PDB entry 6Z6P | electron microscopy, 4.43 A resolution (low resolution: residue-level contacts below are approximate; hydrogen-bond / salt-bridge calls are withheld) | chains G and J of the 14 polymer chains in the assembly

Chain G:
Name: Histone H2A type 1
Source organism: Xenopus laevis
UniProtKB: P06897 (H2A1_XENLA); residues 14-118 here correspond to UniProt positions 15-119 (UniProt number = residue number + 1)
Amino-acid sequence (105 residues; each row starts with the number of its first residue):
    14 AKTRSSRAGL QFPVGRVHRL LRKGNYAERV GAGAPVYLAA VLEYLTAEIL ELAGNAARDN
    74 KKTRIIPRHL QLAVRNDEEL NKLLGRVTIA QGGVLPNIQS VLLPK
Construct notes: conflict Arg99 (Gly100 in P06897)
UniProt features mapped onto this chain:
  - modified residue: Lys36 (N6-(2-hydroxyisobutyryl)lysine), Lys74 (N6-(2-hydroxyisobutyryl)lysine), Lys75 (N6-(2-hydroxyisobutyryl)lysine), Lys95 (N6-(2-hydroxyisobutyryl)lysine), Gln104 (N5-methylglutamine), Lys118 (N6-(2-hydroxyisobutyryl)lysine)
  - cross-link: Lys15 (Glycyl lysine isopeptide (Lys-Gly) (interchain with G-Cter in ubiquitin))

Chain J:
Molecule: 145-nt DNA strand
Sequence (145 nucleotides; row label = number of the first residue in the row; numbers below 1 keep their minus sign (DA-72 is residue -72)):
   -72 ATCGATGTAT ATATCTGACA CGTGCCTGGA GACTAGGGAG TAATCCCCTT GGCGGTTAAA
   -12 ACGCGGGGGA CAGCGCGTAC GTGCGTTTAA GCGGTGCTAG AGCTGTCTAC GACCAATTGA
    48 GCGGCCTCGG CACCGGGATT CTGAT

Chain G / chain J interface:
Residue-residue contacts - 12 pairs, chain G then chain J:
  Lys15(G) with DG-45(J); DA-43(J)
  Thr16(G) with DA-43(J)
  Arg17(G) with DA-43(J)
  Arg20(G) with DG-42(J)
  Gly28(G) with DA-43(J)
  Arg32(G) with DG-44(J)
  Arg42(G) with DG-35(J); DA-34(J)
  Arg77(G) with DG-56(J); DC-54(J); DA-53(J)
Other interface residues (no listed pair), chain G (10 interface residues in all): Arg29, Lys74
Other interface residues (no listed pair), chain J (10 interface residues in all): DT-63

Summary:
The chain G/chain J interface involves 10 residues from each chain.
Chain G is Histone H2A type 1 (Xenopus laevis) and chain J is a 145-nt DNA strand; the structure, HDAC-PC-Nuc,
was determined by electron microscopy (same publication as 6Z6F, 6Z6H and 6Z6O).
